5CJ0 - chains A and B; structure by X-ray diffraction, 2.30 A resolution.

[Chain A (and B)]
Molecule: Xrcc4-MYH7-(1631-1692) chimera protein
From: Homo sapiens
Notes: fragment: UNP Q13426 residues 2-142, UNP P12883 residues 1631-1692; chain B of this document is another copy of the same molecule, construct and numbering; everything in this record applies to it too
UniProt: chimeric construct of Q13426, P12883: residues 2-142 from Q13426 (XRCC4_HUMAN) positions 2-142 (same numbers); residues 1631-1692 from P12883 positions 1631-1692 (same numbers)
Sequence (207 residues; row label = number of the first residue in the row; note: 1488 numbers in that range are skipped by the numbering (no residue carries them; nothing is unmodelled there); numbers below 1 keep their minus sign (Gly-2 is residue -2)):
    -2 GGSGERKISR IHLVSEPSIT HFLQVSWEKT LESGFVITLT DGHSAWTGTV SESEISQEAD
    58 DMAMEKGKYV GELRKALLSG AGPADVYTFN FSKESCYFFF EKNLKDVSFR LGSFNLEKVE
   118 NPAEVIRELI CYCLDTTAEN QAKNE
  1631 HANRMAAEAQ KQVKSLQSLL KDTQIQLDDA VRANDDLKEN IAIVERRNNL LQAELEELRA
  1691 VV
Not modelled in the structure: -2 to 0, 1690-1692 (chain B: -2 to 0, 77-78, 1690-1692)
Differences from the reference sequence: expression tag (-2 to 1); engineered mutation Thr134 (Ile in Q13426)
Swiss-Prot annotation at these positions:
  - modified residue: Ser53 (Phosphoserine)

[Chain A / chain B interface]
Contacting residue pairs (103; chain A residue first):
  Ile5(A) - Leu131(B)  hydrophobic
  Arg7(A) - Cys128(B)  hydrogen bond
  Arg7(A) - Asp132(B)  salt bridge
  Ile16(A) - Arg124(B)
  Thr17(A) - Arg124(B)
  Phe19(A) - Arg124(B)
  Phe19(A) - Ile127(B)  hydrophobic
  Phe19(A) - Cys128(B)  hydrophobic
  Phe19(A) - Leu131(B)  hydrophobic
  Asp38(A) - Arg124(B)  hydrogen bond (backbone-side chain)
  Gly39(A) - Ala120(B)
  Gly39(A) - Ile123(B)
  His40(A) - His40(B)
  His40(A) - Ala120(B)
  Ala120(A) - Asp38(B)
  Ala120(A) - Gly39(B)
  Ala120(A) - His40(B)
  Ile123(A) - Gly39(B)
  Ile123(A) - Ile123(B)  hydrophobic
  Arg124(A) - Ile16(B)
  Arg124(A) - Thr17(B)
  Arg124(A) - Phe19(B)
  Arg124(A) - Asp38(B)  hydrogen bond (side chain-backbone)
  Leu126(A) - Ile127(B)  hydrophobic
  Ile127(A) - Phe19(B)  hydrophobic
  Ile127(A) - Leu126(B)  hydrophobic
  Ile127(A) - Ile127(B)  hydrophobic
  Cys128(A) - Phe19(B)  hydrophobic
  Cys130(A) - Cys130(B)  hydrophobic
  Cys130(A) - Leu131(B)  hydrophobic
  Cys130(A) - Thr134(B)  hydrogen bond (backbone-side chain)
  Leu131(A) - Ile5(B)
  Leu131(A) - Phe19(B)  hydrophobic
  Thr133(A) - Thr134(B)
  Thr133(A) - Gln138(B)
  Thr134(A) - Thr133(B)
  Thr134(A) - Thr134(B)  hydrogen bond
  Thr134(A) - Asn137(B)
  Asn137(A) - Asn137(B)
  Asn137(A) - Gln138(B)
  Asn137(A) - Asn141(B)
  Gln138(A) - Asn137(B)
  Lys140(A) - Asn141(B)
  Asn141(A) - Lys140(B)  hydrogen bond (side chain-backbone)
  Asn141(A) - Asn141(B)  hydrogen bond (backbone-side chain)
  Ala1632(A) - Ala1632(B)  hydrophobic
  Ala1632(A) - Asn1633(B)
  Ala1632(A) - Ala1636(B)
  Asn1633(A) - Ala1632(B)
  Met1635(A) - Gln1640(B)
  Ala1636(A) - Ala1636(B)  hydrophobic
  Ala1639(A) - Ala1639(B)  hydrophobic
  Ala1639(A) - Gln1640(B)
  Ala1639(A) - Val1643(B)
  Gln1642(A) - Val1643(B)
  Val1643(A) - Ala1639(B)
  Val1643(A) - Val1643(B)  hydrophobic
  Val1643(A) - Leu1646(B)
  Leu1646(A) - Val1643(B)
  Leu1646(A) - Leu1646(B)  hydrophobic
  Leu1646(A) - Gln1647(B)
  Leu1646(A) - Leu1650(B)  hydrophobic
  Leu1649(A) - Leu1650(B)
  Leu1650(A) - Leu1646(B)  hydrophobic
  Leu1650(A) - Leu1649(B)  hydrophobic
  Leu1650(A) - Leu1650(B)  hydrophobic
  Leu1650(A) - Thr1653(B)
  Thr1653(A) - Leu1650(B)
  Thr1653(A) - Thr1653(B)
  Thr1653(A) - Gln1654(B)
  Gln1656(A) - Leu1657(B)
  Leu1657(A) - Gln1656(B)
  Leu1657(A) - Leu1657(B)
  Ala1660(A) - Ala1660(B)  hydrophobic
  Ala1660(A) - Asn1664(B)  hydrogen bond (backbone-side chain)
  Ala1663(A) - Asn1664(B)
  Asn1664(A) - Asn1664(B)
  Asn1664(A) - Leu1667(B)
  Leu1667(A) - Asn1664(B)
  Leu1667(A) - Leu1667(B)  hydrophobic
  Leu1667(A) - Lys1668(B)
  Leu1667(A) - Ile1671(B)
  Lys1668(A) - Leu1667(B)
  Asn1670(A) - Ile1671(B)
  Ile1671(A) - Asn1670(B)
  Ile1671(A) - Ile1671(B)
  Val1674(A) - Val1674(B)  hydrophobic
  Val1674(A) - Glu1675(B)
  Val1674(A) - Asn1678(B)  hydrogen bond (backbone-side chain)
  Arg1677(A) - Asn1678(B)
  Asn1678(A) - Arg1677(B)
  Asn1678(A) - Asn1678(B)  hydrogen bond
  Asn1678(A) - Leu1681(B)
  Leu1681(A) - Asn1678(B)
  Leu1681(A) - Leu1681(B)  hydrophobic
  Leu1681(A) - Gln1682(B)
  Leu1681(A) - Leu1685(B)  hydrophobic
  Gln1682(A) - Leu1681(B)
  Glu1684(A) - Leu1685(B)
  Leu1685(A) - Leu1681(B)  hydrophobic
  Leu1685(A) - Glu1684(B)
  Leu1685(A) - Leu1685(B)  hydrophobic
  Arg1689(A) - Glu1684(B)  salt bridge
Also at the interface, not in a pair above, chain A (55 interface residues in all): Gln1640, Gln1647, Gln1654, Glu1675, Leu1688
Also at the interface, not in a pair above, chain B (54 interface residues in all): Arg7, Gln1642, Ala1663, Leu1688

[Overview]
55 residues of chain A face 54 of chain B across their interface; the contacts include 10 hydrogen bonds and 2
salt bridges. Among the polar pairs are Arg7(A)-Asp132(B), Arg1689(A)-Glu1684(B) and Arg7(A)-Cys128(B).
Chain A and chain B are both Xrcc4-MYH7-(1631-1692) chimera protein (Homo sapiens); the structure, Crystal
Structure of Amino Acids 1631-1692 of MYH7, was determined by X-ray diffraction (same publication as 5CHX,
5CJ1 and 5CJ4).
